PDB entry 2NVZ | X-ray diffraction, 4.30 A resolution (low resolution: residue-level contacts below are approximate; hydrogen-bond / salt-bridge calls are withheld) | chains A and H of the 13 polymer chains in the assembly

[Chain A]
Molecule: DNA-directed RNA polymerase II largest subunit
Source organism: Saccharomyces cerevisiae
Notes: EC 2.7.7.6
UniProtKB: P04050 (RPB1_YEAST); numbering as in UniProt (aligned over 1-1733)
Chain sequence (1733 residues; numbered 1 to 1733; the number before each row is that of its first residue):
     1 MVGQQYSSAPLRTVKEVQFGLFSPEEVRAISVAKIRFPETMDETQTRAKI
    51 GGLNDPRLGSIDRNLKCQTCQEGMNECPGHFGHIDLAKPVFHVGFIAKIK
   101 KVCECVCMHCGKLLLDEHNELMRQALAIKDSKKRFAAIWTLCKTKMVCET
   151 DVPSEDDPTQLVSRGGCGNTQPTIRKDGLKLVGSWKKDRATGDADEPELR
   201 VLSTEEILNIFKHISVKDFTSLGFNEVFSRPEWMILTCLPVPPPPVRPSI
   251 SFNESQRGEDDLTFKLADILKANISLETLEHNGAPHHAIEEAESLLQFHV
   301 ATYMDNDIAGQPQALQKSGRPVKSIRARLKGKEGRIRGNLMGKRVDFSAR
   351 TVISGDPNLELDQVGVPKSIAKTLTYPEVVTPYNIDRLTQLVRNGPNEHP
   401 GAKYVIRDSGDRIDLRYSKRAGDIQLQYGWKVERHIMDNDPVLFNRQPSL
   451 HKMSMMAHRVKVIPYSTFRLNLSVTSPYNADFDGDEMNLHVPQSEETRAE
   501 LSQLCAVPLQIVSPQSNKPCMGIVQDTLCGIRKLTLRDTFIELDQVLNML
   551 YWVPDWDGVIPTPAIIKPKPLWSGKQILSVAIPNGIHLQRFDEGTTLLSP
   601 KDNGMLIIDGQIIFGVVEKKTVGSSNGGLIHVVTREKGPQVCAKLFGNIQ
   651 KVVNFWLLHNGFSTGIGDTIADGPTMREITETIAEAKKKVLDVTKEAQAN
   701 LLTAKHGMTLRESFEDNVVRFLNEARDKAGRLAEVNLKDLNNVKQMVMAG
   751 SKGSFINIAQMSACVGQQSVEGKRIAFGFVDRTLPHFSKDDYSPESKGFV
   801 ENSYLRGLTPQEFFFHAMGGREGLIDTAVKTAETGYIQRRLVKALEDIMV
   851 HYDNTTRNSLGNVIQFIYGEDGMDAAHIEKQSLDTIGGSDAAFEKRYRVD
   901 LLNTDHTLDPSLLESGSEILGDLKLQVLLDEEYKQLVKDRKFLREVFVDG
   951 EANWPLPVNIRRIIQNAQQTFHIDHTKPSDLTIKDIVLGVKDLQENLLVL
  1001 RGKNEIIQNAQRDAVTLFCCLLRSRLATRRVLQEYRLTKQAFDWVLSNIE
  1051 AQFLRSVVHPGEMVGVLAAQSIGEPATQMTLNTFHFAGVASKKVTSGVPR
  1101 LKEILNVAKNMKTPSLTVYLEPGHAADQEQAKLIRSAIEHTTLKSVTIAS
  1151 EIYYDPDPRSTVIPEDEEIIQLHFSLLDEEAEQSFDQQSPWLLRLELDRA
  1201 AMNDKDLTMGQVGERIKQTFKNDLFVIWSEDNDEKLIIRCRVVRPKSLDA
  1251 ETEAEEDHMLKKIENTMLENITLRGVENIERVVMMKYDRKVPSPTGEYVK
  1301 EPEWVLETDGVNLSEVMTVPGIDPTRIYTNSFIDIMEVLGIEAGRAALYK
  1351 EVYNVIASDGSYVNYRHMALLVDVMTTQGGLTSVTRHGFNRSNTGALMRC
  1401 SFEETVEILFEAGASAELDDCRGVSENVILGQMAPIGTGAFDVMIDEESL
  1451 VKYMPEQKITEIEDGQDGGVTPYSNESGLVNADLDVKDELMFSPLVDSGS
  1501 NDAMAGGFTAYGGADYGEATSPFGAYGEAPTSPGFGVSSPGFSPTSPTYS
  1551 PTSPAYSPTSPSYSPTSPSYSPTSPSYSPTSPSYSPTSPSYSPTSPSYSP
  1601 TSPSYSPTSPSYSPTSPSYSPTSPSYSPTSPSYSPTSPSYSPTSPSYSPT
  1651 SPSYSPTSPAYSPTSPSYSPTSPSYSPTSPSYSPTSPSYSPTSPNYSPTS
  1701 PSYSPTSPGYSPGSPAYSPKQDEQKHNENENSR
Unresolved in the structure: 1, 156-160, 186-198, 315-318, 1177-1186, 1232-1235, 1244-1253, 1446-1733
UniProt features mapped onto this chain:
  - region: Pro248 to Asp260 (Lid loop), Asn306 to Lys323 (Rudder loop), Pro810 to Glu822 (Bridging helix)
  - binding site (Zn(2+)): Cys67, Cys70, Cys77, His80, Cys107, Cys110, Cys148, Cys167
  - binding site (Mg(2+)): Asp481, Asp483, Asp485
  - modified residue: Thr1471 (Phosphothreonine)
  - cross-link (Glycyl lysine isopeptide (Lys-Gly)): Lys695 (interchain with G-Cter in ubiquitin), Lys1246 (interchain with G-Cter in ubiquitin), Lys1350 (interchain with G-Cter in ubiquitin)
  - natural variant: Ser1653 to Pro1659 (deletion: In strain: A364A)
  - mutagenesis: Lys1246 (K1246R: Impairs ubiquitination during transcription stress)
Ion coordination: Zn2+ site 1: Cys67, Cys70, His80; Zn2+ site 2: Met108, Cys110, Cys167; Mg2+ site 1: Asp481, Asp483 (together with UTP) (shared with 1 residue of chain B); Mg2+ site 2: Asp483, Asp485
Small-molecule neighbours: UTP (uridine 5'-triphosphate): Arg446, Pro448, Asn479, Asp481, Asp483, Asp485, Thr827, Gln1078, Leu1081, Asn1082, His1085
From the paper describing this entry:
  - Mg2+ coordination: Asp481, Asp483
  - catalytic residues: His1085 (proposed by the authors, not directly observed)
  - mutagenesis - R446A: abolished growth

[Chain H]
Molecule: DNA-directed RNA polymerases I, II, and III 14.5 kDa polypeptide
Source organism: Saccharomyces cerevisiae
Notes: EC 2.7.7.6
UniProtKB: P20436 (RPB8_YEAST); residues 1-146 here = UniProt positions 1-146
Chain sequence (146 residues; each row starts with the number of its first residue):
     1 MSNTLFDDIFQVSEVDPGRYNKVCRIEAASTTQDQCKLTLDINVELFPVA
    51 AQDSLTVTIASSLNLEDTPANDSSATRSWRPPQAGDRSLADDYDYVMYGT
   101 AYKFEEVSKDLIAVYYSFGGLLMRLEGNYRNLNNLKQENAYLLIRR
Unresolved in the structure: 1, 64-75
UniProt features mapped onto this chain:
  - region: Asp16 to Thr39 (Non-specific ssDNA binding)
  - modified residue: Ser2 (N-acetylserine), Thr68 (Phosphothreonine)

[Chain A / chain H interface]
Contacting residue pairs (47):
  Arg537(A) with Tyr20(H); Arg25(H); Asp41(H); Gly120(H); Leu121(H)
  Asp538(A) with Tyr20(H); Asn21(H); Lys22(H)
  Phe540(A) with Val23(H); Asn43(H)
  Val559(A) with Ser78(H)
  Ile560(A) with Trp79(H)
  Thr562(A) with Trp79(H)
  Pro563(A) with Trp79(H)
  Ala564(A) with Met97(H); Tyr98(H); Phe118(H)
  Ile565(A) with Val96(H); Met97(H)
  Ile566(A) with Val96(H); Tyr141(H)
  Lys567(A) with Asn43(H); Leu46(H); Asp94(H); Tyr95(H); Val96(H)
  Pro568(A) with Asp94(H)
  Leu571(A) with Leu46(H)
  Trp572(A) with Trp79(H)
  Ser573(A) with Gly119(H)
  Lys575(A) with Gly119(H); Gly120(H)
  Leu597(A) with Tyr102(H); Leu122(H)
  Leu598(A) with Arg25(H); Leu122(H)
  Pro600(A) with Arg25(H)
  Asp602(A) with Tyr20(H)
  Leu606(A) with Tyr102(H)
  Ile613(A) with Tyr102(H); Ser117(H); Gly120(H); Leu122(H)
  Phe614(A) with Leu122(H)
  Asp739(A) with Arg19(H)
  His975(A) with Phe104(H); Lys136(H)
Other interface residues (no listed pair), chain A (32 interface residues in all): Leu536, Gly558, Pro561, Pro570, Gln576, Ile612, Lys738
Other interface residues (no listed pair), chain H (30 interface residues in all): Thr76, Lys103, Tyr115, Arg124

[Summary]
32 residues of chain A and 30 residues of chain H are in contact. Bound to chain A: UTP. Cys67(A), Cys70(A)
and His80(A) form the Zn2+ site 1. UniProt lists 8 Zn2+-binding residues, 3 Mg2+-binding residues and one
mutagenesis site on chain A. From the paper: the catalytic residue His1085(A); R446A of chain A abolishes
growth.
Chain A is DNA-directed RNA polymerase II largest subunit and chain H is DNA-directed RNA polymerases I, II,
and III 14.5 kDa polypeptide, both from Saccharomyces cerevisiae; the structure, RNA Polymerase II elongation
complex with UTP, updated 11/2006, was determined by X-ray diffraction, deposited together with 2E2H, 2E2I,
2E2J, 2NVQ, 2NVT, 2NVX, 2NVY and 2YU9.
